9ASH - chains T and J of the 13 polymer chains in the assembly; structure by electron microscopy, 2.58 A resolution.

Chain T:
Molecule: Target RNA
Sequence (36 nucleotides; each row starts with the number of its first residue):
     7 CUUCUUCAGGUUGGACAGCUGGUGCUGCCAAGAGCA
Disordered / not traced: 29-42

Chain J:
Molecule: CRISPR system Cms protein Csm5
Organism: Lactococcus lactis subsp. lactis
UniProtKB: L0CG31 (L0CG31_LACLL); residues 1-353 here = UniProt positions 1-353
Chain sequence (353 residues; numbered 1 to 353; the number before each row is that of its first residue):
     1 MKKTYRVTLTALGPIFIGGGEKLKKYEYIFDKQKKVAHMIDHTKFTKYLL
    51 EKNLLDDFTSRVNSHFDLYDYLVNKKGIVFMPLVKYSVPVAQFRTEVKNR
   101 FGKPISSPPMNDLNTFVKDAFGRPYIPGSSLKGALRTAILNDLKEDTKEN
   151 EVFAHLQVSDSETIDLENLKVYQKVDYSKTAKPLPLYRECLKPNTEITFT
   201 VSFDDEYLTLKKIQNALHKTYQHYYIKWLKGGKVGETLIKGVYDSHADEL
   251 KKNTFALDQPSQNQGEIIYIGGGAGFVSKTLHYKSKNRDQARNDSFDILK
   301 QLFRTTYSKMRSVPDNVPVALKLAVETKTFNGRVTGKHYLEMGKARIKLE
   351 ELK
Disordered / not traced: 94-106, 243-254, 319-334, 353

Interface between chain T and chain J:
Residue-residue contacts - 4 pairs, chain T then chain J:
  C7(T) - Leu184(J)  base contact
  U8(T) - Phe303(J)  base contact
  A14(T) - Lys148(J)  sugar contact
  G15(T) - Lys148(J)  sugar contact
Interface residues without a listed pair, chain J (4 interface residues in all): Lys174

Overview:
Chain T and chain J each contribute 4 residues to their interface.
Here chain T is Target RNA and chain J is CRISPR system Cms protein Csm5 (Lactococcus lactis subsp. lactis).
Entry 9ASH (Cryo-EM structure of the active Lactococcus lactis Csm bound to target in post-cleavage stage) was
determined by electron microscopy together with 9ASI from the same study.
